Entry 7NYZ (electron microscopy, 6.50 A resolution (low resolution: residue-level contacts below are approximate; hydrogen-bond / salt-bridge calls are withheld)); this record covers chains J and L of the 14 polymer chains in the assembly.

Chain J:
Name: Macrodomain Ter protein
Source organism: Photorhabdus thracensis
Reference sequence: A0A0F7LUV5 (A0A0F7LUV5_9GAMM); residues 1-151 here = UniProt positions 1-151
Chain sequence (151 residues; numbered 1 to 151; the number before each row is that of its first residue):
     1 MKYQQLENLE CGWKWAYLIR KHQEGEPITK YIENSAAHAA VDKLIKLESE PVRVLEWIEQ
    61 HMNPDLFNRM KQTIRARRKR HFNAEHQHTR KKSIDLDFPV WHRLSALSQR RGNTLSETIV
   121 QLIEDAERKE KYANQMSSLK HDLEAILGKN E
Unresolved in the structure: 136-151

Chain L:
Molecule: matS2 DNA 80 b, oligo FBA770
Sequence (80 nucleotides; numbered 1 to 80; the number before each row is that of its first residue):
     1 TGCCGTTACA ATGTAACAGT GGCGGGTAAT CCAGAGCCAG ACGAGCACTA CGAACAACTA
    61 ATGCCTACTT TACAGGCGAG
Unresolved in the structure: 23-80

Chain J / chain L interface:
Residue-residue contacts (23; chain J residue first):
  Tyr-17(J) / DG13(L)
  Tyr-17(J) / DT14(L)
  Arg-20(J) / DG13(L)
  Lys-21(J) / DG13(L)
  Lys-21(J) / DT14(L)
  Arg-69(J) / DT14(L)
  Arg-69(J) / DA15(L)
  Gln-72(J) / DT14(L)
  Gln-72(J) / DA15(L)
  Thr-73(J) / DG13(L)
  Thr-73(J) / DT14(L)
  Arg-75(J) / DA16(L)
  Ala-76(J) / DT14(L)
  Arg-77(J) / DT12(L)
  Arg-77(J) / DG13(L)
  Arg-80(J) / DT12(L)
  Arg-80(J) / DG13(L)
  Arg-80(J) / DT14(L)
  Lys-92(J) / DC9(L)
  Lys-92(J) / DA10(L)
  Ser-93(J) / DC9(L)
  Ser-93(J) / DA10(L)
  Ile-94(J) / DC9(L)
Other interface residues (no listed pair), chain J (14 interface residues in all): Lys-91
Other interface residues (no listed pair), chain L (8 interface residues in all): DA11

Overview:
Chain J and chain L form an interface of 14 and 8 residues respectively.
Chain J is Macrodomain Ter protein (Photorhabdus thracensis) and chain L is matS2 DNA 80 b, oligo FBA770; the
structure, Cryo-EM structure of the MukBEF-MatP-DNA monomer (partially open conformation), was determined by
electron microscopy (same publication as 7NYW, 7NYX, 7NYY, 7NZ0, 7NZ2, 7NZ3 and 7NZ4).
